Entry 6CL6 (X-ray diffraction, 1.90 A resolution); this record covers chains A and C of the 3 polymer chains in the assembly.

# Chain A (and C)
Name: Tail fiber protein
From: Pseudomonas aeruginosa
Notes: fragment: C-terminal domain; chain C of this document is another copy of the same molecule, construct and numbering; everything in this record applies to it too
UniProt: G3XD71 (G3XD71_PSEAE); residues 323-691 here = UniProt positions 323-691
Amino-acid sequence (372 residues; row label = number of the first residue in the row):
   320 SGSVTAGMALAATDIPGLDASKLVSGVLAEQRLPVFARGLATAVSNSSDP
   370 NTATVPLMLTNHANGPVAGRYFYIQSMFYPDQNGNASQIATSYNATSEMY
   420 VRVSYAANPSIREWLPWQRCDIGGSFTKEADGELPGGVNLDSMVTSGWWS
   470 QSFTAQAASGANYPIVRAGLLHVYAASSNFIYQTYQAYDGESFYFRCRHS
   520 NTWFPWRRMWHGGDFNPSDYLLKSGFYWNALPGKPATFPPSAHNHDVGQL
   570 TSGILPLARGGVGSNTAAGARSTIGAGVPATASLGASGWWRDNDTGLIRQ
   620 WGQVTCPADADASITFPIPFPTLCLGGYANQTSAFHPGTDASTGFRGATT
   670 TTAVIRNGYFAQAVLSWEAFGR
Not modelled in the structure: 320-327
Sequence notes: cloning artifact (320-322)
Ion coordination: Fe ion: H562, H564 (shared with 2 residues of chain B; H562(C), H564(C) of chain C); Ca2+ site 1: D628, G677 (shared with P656(C) of chain C); Ca2+ site 2: P656 (together with 1,2-ethanediol) (shared with 3 residues of chain B)
What the authors report for this chain:
  - Fe ion coordination: H562, H564
  - Mg2+ coordination through a water molecule: V597, D613
  - self-association interface (contacts with another copy of this molecule): F445

# Interface between chain A and chain C
Contacting residue pairs (280):
  D333(A) - L329(C)
  P335(A) - L329(C)
  P335(A) - A330(C)
  P335(A) - A331(C)
  G336(A) - A331(C)
  L337(A) - I334(C)  hydrophobic
  L337(A) - L337(C)  hydrophobic
  K341(A) - A331(C)  hydrogen bond (side chain-backbone)
  K341(A) - I334(C)  hydrogen bond (side chain-backbone)
  K341(A) - P335(C)
  K341(A) - G336(C)
  K341(A) - L337(C)  hydrogen bond (backbone-backbone)
  L342(A) - L337(C)
  L342(A) - D338(C)
  L342(A) - L342(C)  hydrophobic
  V343(A) - G336(C)
  V343(A) - L337(C)  hydrogen bond (backbone-backbone)
  S344(A) - L337(C)
  S344(A) - D338(C)  hydrogen bond
  S344(A) - A339(C)  hydrogen bond (backbone-backbone)
  G345(A) - D338(C)  hydrogen bond (backbone-side chain)
  G345(A) - A339(C)
  V346(A) - A339(C)
  L347(A) - A339(C)
  L347(A) - L342(C)  hydrophobic
  L347(A) - L347(C)  hydrophobic
  Q350(A) - G345(C)
  R351(A) - L342(C)
  R351(A) - V343(C)
  R351(A) - S344(C)  hydrogen bond (side chain-backbone)
  R351(A) - G345(C)  hydrogen bond (side chain-backbone)
  R351(A) - V346(C)
  R351(A) - L347(C)  hydrogen bond (backbone-backbone)
  L352(A) - V346(C)
  P353(A) - V346(C)
  P353(A) - L347(C)
  P353(A) - L352(C)  hydrophobic
  F355(A) - E349(C)
  F355(A) - A356(C)
  P375(A) - R357(C)
  P375(A) - G358(C)
  Q394(A) - Q394(C)
  M396(A) - G358(C)
  M396(A) - L376(C)  hydrophobic
  M396(A) - Y392(C)
  M396(A) - Q394(C)
  M396(A) - T410(C)
  F397(A) - R357(C)
  F397(A) - G358(C)  hydrogen bond (backbone-backbone)
  F397(A) - L359(C)
  F397(A) - A360(C)  hydrogen bond (backbone-backbone)
  Y398(A) - A360(C)
  Y398(A) - T361(C)
  Y398(A) - L378(C)  hydrophobic
  Y398(A) - Y392(C)
  Y398(A) - Y412(C)
  P399(A) - T361(C)
  D400(A) - L359(C)
  Q401(A) - R357(C)
  Q401(A) - L359(C)
  N404(A) - Y392(C)
  N404(A) - Y412(C)  hydrogen bond
  A405(A) - Y392(C)
  S406(A) - Y392(C)
  S406(A) - T410(C)  hydrogen bond
  S406(A) - S411(C)
  I408(A) - Q394(C)
  I408(A) - T410(C)
  I408(A) - M418(C)  hydrophobic
  M418(A) - M418(C)  hydrophobic
  V420(A) - T410(C)
  V420(A) - S416(C)
  R421(A) - S416(C)
  V422(A) - S411(C)
  V422(A) - Y412(C)
  V422(A) - N413(C)
  V422(A) - T415(C)
  V422(A) - S416(C)
  Y424(A) - Y412(C)
  Y424(A) - N413(C)
  L434(A) - A414(C)
  L434(A) - T415(C)
  P435(A) - S416(C)  hydrogen bond (backbone-side chain)
  Q437(A) - S416(C)
  Q437(A) - D440(C)
  Q437(A) - I441(C)
  R438(A) - D440(C)
  R438(A) - I441(C)  hydrogen bond (backbone-backbone)
  C439(A) - C439(C)
  C439(A) - D440(C)
  C439(A) - I441(C)
  D440(A) - I441(C)
  G442(A) - K447(C)
  G443(A) - I441(C)
  G443(A) - T446(C)
  G443(A) - K447(C)  hydrogen bond (backbone-backbone)
  S444(A) - I441(C)
  S444(A) - S444(C)
  S444(A) - F445(C)
  S444(A) - T446(C)
  S444(A) - K447(C)  hydrogen bond (backbone-side chain)
  F445(A) - F445(C)  hydrogen bond (backbone-backbone)
  F445(A) - T446(C)
  D450(A) - K447(C)  salt bridge
  S465(A) - K447(C)  hydrogen bond (side chain-backbone)
  S465(A) - W467(C)
  G466(A) - K447(C)
  Y493(A) - W467(C)  hydrophobic
  Y493(A) - L489(C)  hydrophobic
  Y493(A) - H491(C)
  A494(A) - W467(C)
  A495(A) - W467(C)  hydrophobic
  A495(A) - S469(C)
  A495(A) - L489(C)  hydrophobic
  S496(A) - E452(C)
  F499(A) - S471(C)
  F499(A) - Y507(C)  hydrophobic
  Y501(A) - G488(C)
  Y501(A) - L489(C)
  Y501(A) - Q505(C)
  Y501(A) - Y507(C)
  Q502(A) - Q505(C)
  T503(A) - Q505(C)
  F514(A) - Q505(C)
  F514(A) - S511(C)
  F514(A) - F512(C)
  F514(A) - M528(C)  hydrophobic
  R515(A) - Q505(C)  hydrogen bond (backbone-side chain)
  C516(A) - Y507(C)
  H518(A) - Y507(C)
  F523(A) - Y507(C)
  F523(A) - D508(C)
  R526(A) - G509(C)  hydrogen bond (side chain-backbone)
  R526(A) - H530(C)
  R526(A) - G532(C)
  R527(A) - H530(C)
  R527(A) - G531(C)  hydrogen bond (backbone-backbone)
  M528(A) - M528(C)  hydrophobic
  M528(A) - W529(C)
  W529(A) - W529(C)  hydrogen bond (backbone-backbone)
  W529(A) - H530(C)  hydrogen bond (side chain-backbone)
  W529(A) - G531(C)
  W529(A) - F534(C)  hydrogen bond (side chain-backbone)
  W529(A) - P536(C)
  F534(A) - F534(C)  hydrophobic
  F534(A) - P536(C)  hydrophobic
  S537(A) - K542(C)  hydrogen bond (backbone-side chain)
  D538(A) - L541(C)
  D538(A) - K542(C)  hydrogen bond (backbone-backbone)
  Y539(A) - P536(C)
  Y539(A) - Y539(C)
  Y539(A) - L540(C)
  Y539(A) - L541(C)
  Y539(A) - K542(C)
  L540(A) - L540(C)  hydrogen bond (backbone-backbone)
  L540(A) - K542(C)
  L540(A) - F545(C)  hydrophobic
  G544(A) - F545(C)
  F545(A) - F545(C)  hydrophobic
  W547(A) - W547(C)  hydrophobic
  A549(A) - F545(C)
  L550(A) - F545(C)  hydrophobic
  L550(A) - Y546(C)
  L550(A) - W547(C)  hydrophobic
  P551(A) - F545(C)
  P551(A) - Y546(C)
  P551(A) - W547(C)  hydrogen bond (backbone-backbone)
  G552(A) - W547(C)
  K553(A) - W547(C)
  P554(A) - W547(C)
  F557(A) - W547(C)  hydrophobic
  F557(A) - F557(C)  hydrophobic
  P558(A) - A555(C)
  P558(A) - T556(C)
  P558(A) - F557(C)  hydrogen bond (backbone-backbone)
  P559(A) - T556(C)
  P559(A) - F557(C)
  P559(A) - P559(C)  hydrophobic
  S560(A) - T556(C)
  S560(A) - F557(C)  hydrogen bond (backbone-backbone)
  S560(A) - P558(C)
  S560(A) - P559(C)
  H562(A) - P559(C)
  H562(A) - H562(C)  hydrogen bond
  H564(A) - H562(C)  hydrogen bond
  H564(A) - H564(C)  hydrogen bond
  Q568(A) - H562(C)
  Q568(A) - N563(C)
  Q568(A) - H564(C)  hydrogen bond (backbone-backbone)
  L569(A) - H564(C)
  L569(A) - L569(C)  hydrophobic
  T570(A) - N563(C)
  T570(A) - H564(C)  hydrogen bond (backbone-backbone)
  S571(A) - H564(C)
  S571(A) - D565(C)  hydrogen bond
  S571(A) - V566(C)  hydrogen bond (backbone-backbone)
  G572(A) - D565(C)  hydrogen bond (backbone-side chain)
  G572(A) - V566(C)
  I573(A) - V566(C)
  L574(A) - V566(C)
  L574(A) - L569(C)  hydrophobic
  L574(A) - L574(C)  hydrophobic
  L576(A) - S583(C)
  L576(A) - N584(C)
  L576(A) - T585(C)
  L576(A) - A586(C)
  A577(A) - G572(C)
  A577(A) - I573(C)
  A577(A) - N584(C)
  R578(A) - L569(C)
  R578(A) - T570(C)
  R578(A) - S571(C)
  R578(A) - G572(C)  hydrogen bond (side chain-backbone)
  R578(A) - I573(C)
  R578(A) - L574(C)  hydrogen bond (backbone-backbone)
  G579(A) - I573(C)
  G579(A) - L574(C)
  G579(A) - G580(C)
  G579(A) - V581(C)  hydrogen bond (backbone-backbone)
  G579(A) - S583(C)
  G580(A) - V581(C)
  V581(A) - V581(C)  hydrophobic
  T592(A) - A586(C)
  I593(A) - A586(C)
  I593(A) - A589(C)  hydrophobic
  I593(A) - R590(C)  hydrogen bond (backbone-side chain)
  I593(A) - I593(C)  hydrophobic
  G594(A) - R590(C)
  G594(A) - V597(C)
  G594(A) - P598(C)
  A595(A) - G596(C)
  A595(A) - P598(C)
  G596(A) - G596(C)  hydrogen bond (backbone-backbone)
  G596(A) - V597(C)
  G596(A) - P598(C)
  D611(A) - A599(C)
  D611(A) - W609(C)  hydrogen bond
  D613(A) - V597(C)
  D613(A) - P598(C)
  D613(A) - A599(C)  hydrogen bond (side chain-backbone)
  T614(A) - A599(C)
  T614(A) - T600(C)
  T614(A) - A601(C)
  T614(A) - L603(C)
  T614(A) - W609(C)  hydrogen bond
  L616(A) - L603(C)
  L616(A) - W609(C)  hydrophobic
  R618(A) - R618(C)
  R618(A) - E687(C)  salt bridge
  D628(A) - P656(C)
  L644(A) - G604(C)
  L644(A) - W620(C)  hydrophobic
  G646(A) - Y647(C)
  G646(A) - N649(C)
  Y647(A) - Y647(C)
  Y647(A) - N649(C)
  D659(A) - T658(C)
  D659(A) - D659(C)
  D659(A) - A660(C)  hydrogen bond (side chain-backbone)
  S661(A) - F654(C)
  S661(A) - A660(C)  hydrogen bond (side chain-backbone)
  S661(A) - S661(C)
  T662(A) - Q650(C)
  T662(A) - F654(C)
  G663(A) - N649(C)
  G663(A) - Q650(C)
  F664(A) - N649(C)  hydrogen bond (backbone-side chain)
  F664(A) - Q650(C)
  F664(A) - T651(C)
  R665(A) - T651(C)
  R665(A) - S652(C)
  R665(A) - A653(C)
  R675(A) - A653(C)
  R675(A) - F654(C)  hydrogen bond (side chain-backbone)
  R675(A) - P656(C)
  G677(A) - F654(C)
  G677(A) - P656(C)
  F689(A) - W620(C)  hydrophobic
  F689(A) - E687(C)
  R691(A) - L603(C)  hydrogen bond (side chain-backbone)
Other interface residues (no listed pair), chain A (130 interface residues in all): L329, I334, A356, V374, S395, S423, Y546, V566, W609, G615
Other interface residues (no listed pair), chain C (130 interface residues in all): E417, G442, A449, A487, A506, N535, L550, R578, G582, A595, A605, S685

# Overview
The chain A/chain C interface involves 130 residues from each chain; the contacts include 53 hydrogen bonds
and 2 salt bridges. Among the polar pairs are D450(A)-K447(C), R618(A)-E687(C) and K341(A)-A331(C). H562(A)
and H564(A) coordinate a Fe ion ion. The paper reports Fe ion coordination by H562(A) and H564(A);
water-mediated Mg2+ coordination by V597(A) and D613(A).
Both chains are Tail fiber protein (Pseudomonas aeruginosa). Entry 6CL6 (Structure of P. aeruginosa R2 pyocin
fiber PA0620 comprising C-terminal residues 323-691) was determined by X-ray diffraction, deposited together
with 6CL5.
